Entry 6UUC (X-ray diffraction, 4.10 A resolution (low resolution: residue-level contacts below are approximate; hydrogen-bond / salt-bridge calls are withheld)); this record covers chains AAA and CCC of the 9 polymer chains in the assembly.

== Chain AAA ==
Protein: DNA-directed RNA polymerase subunit alpha
Source organism: Escherichia coli
Notes: EC 2.7.7.6
UniProtKB: A0A377D9Q8 (A0A377D9Q8_ECOLX); residues 1-235 here = UniProt positions 1-235
Amino-acid sequence (242 residues; each row starts with the number of its first residue; numbers below 1 keep their minus sign (Ala-6 is residue -6)):
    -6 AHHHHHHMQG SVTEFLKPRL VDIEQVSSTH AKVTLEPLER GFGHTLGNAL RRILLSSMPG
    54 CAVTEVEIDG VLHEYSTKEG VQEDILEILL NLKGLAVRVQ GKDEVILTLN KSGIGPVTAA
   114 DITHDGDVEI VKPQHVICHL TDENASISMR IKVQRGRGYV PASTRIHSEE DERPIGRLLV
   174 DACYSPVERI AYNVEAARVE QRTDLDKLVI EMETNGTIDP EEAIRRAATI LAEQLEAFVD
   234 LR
Unresolved in the structure: -6 to 5
Construct notes: expression tag (-6 to 0)

== Chain CCC ==
Protein: DNA-directed RNA polymerase subunit beta
Source organism: Escherichia coli
Notes: EC 2.7.7.6
UniProtKB: P0A8V4 (RPOB_ECO57); residues 1-1342 here = UniProt positions 1-1342
Amino-acid sequence (1342 residues; each row starts with the number of its first residue):
     1 MVYSYTEKKR IRKDFGKRPQ VLDVPYLLSI QLDSFQKFIE QDPEGQYGLE AAFRSVFPIQ
    61 SYSGNSELQY VSYRLGEPVF DVQECQIRGV TYSAPLRVKL RLVIYEREAP EGTVKDIKEQ
   121 EVYMGEIPLM TDNGTFVING TERVIVSQLH RSPGVFFDSD KGKTHSSGKV LYNARIIPYR
   181 GSWLDFEFDP KDNLFVRIDR RRKLPATIIL RALNYTTEQI LDLFFEKVIF EIRDNKLQME
   241 LVPERLRGET ASFDIEANGK VYVEKGRRIT ARHIRQLEKD DVKLIEVPVE YIAGKVVAKD
   301 YIDESTGELI CAANMELSLD LLAKLSQSGH KRIETLFTND LDHGPYISET LRVDPTNDRL
   361 SALVEIYRMM RPGEPPTREA AESLFENLFF SEDRYDLSAV GRMKFNRSLL REEIEGSGIL
   421 SKDDIIDVMK KLIDIRNGKG EVDDIDHLGN RRIRSVGEMA ENQFRVGLVR VERAVKERLS
   481 LGDLDTLMPQ DMINAKPISA AVKEFFGSSQ LSQFMDQNNP LSEITHKRRI SALGPGGLTR
   541 ERAGFEVRDV HPTHYGRVCP IETPEGPNIG LINSLSVYAQ TNEYGFLETP YRKVTDGVVT
   601 DEIHYLSAIE EGNYVIAQAN SNLDEEGHFV EDLVTCRSKG ESSLFSRDQV DYMDVSTQQV
   661 VSVGASLIPF LEHDDANRAL MGANMQRQAV PTLRADKPLV GTGMERAVAV DSGVTAVAKR
   721 GGVVQYVDAS RIVIKVNEDE MYPGEAGIDI YNLTKYTRSN QNTCINQMPC VSLGEPVERG
   781 DVLADGPSTD LGELALGQNM RVAFMPWNGY NFEDSILVSE RVVQEDRFTT IHIQELACVS
   841 RDTKLGPEEI TADIPNVGEA ALSKLDESGI VYIGAEVTGG DILVGKVTPK GETQLTPEEK
   901 LLRAIFGEKA SDVKDSSLRV PNGVSGTVID VQVFTRDGVE KDKRALEIEE MQLKQAKKDL
   961 SEELQILEAG LFSRIRAVLV AGGVEAEKLD KLPRDRWLEL GLTDEEKQNQ LEQLAEQYDE
  1021 LKHEFEKKLE AKRRKITQGD DLAPGVLKIV KVYLAVKRRI QPGDKMAGRH GNKGVISKIN
  1081 PIEDMPYDEN GTPVDIVLNP LGVPSRMNIG QILETHLGMA AKGIGDKINA MLKQQQEVAK
  1141 LREFIQRAYD LGADVRQKVD LSTFSDEEVM RLAENLRKGM PIATPVFDGA KEAEIKELLK
  1201 LGDLPTSGQI RLYDGRTGEQ FERPVTVGYM YMLKLNHLVD DKMHARSTGS YSLVTQQPLG
  1261 GKAQFGGQRF GEMEVWALEA YGAAYTLQEM LTVKSDDVNG RTKMYKNIVD GNHQMEPGMP
  1321 ESFNVLLKEI RSLGINIELE DE
Unresolved in the structure: 1-2
Small-molecule neighbours: ATP: Glu813, Ser1105, Arg1106
Curated features (UniProtKB/Swiss-Prot):
  - modified residue (N6-acetyllysine): Lys1022, Lys1200

== How chain AAA and chain CCC interact ==
Pairs across the interface - 53 pairs, chain AAA then chain CCC:
  His37(AAA) - Gly1218(CCC)
  Asn41(AAA) - Gly1215(CCC)
  Asn41(AAA) - Arg1216(CCC)
  Asn41(AAA) - Thr1217(CCC)
  Asn41(AAA) - Gly1218(CCC)
  Arg44(AAA) - Glu1083(CCC)
  Arg44(AAA) - Tyr1087(CCC)
  Arg44(AAA) - Gly1215(CCC)
  Arg45(AAA) - Glu1083(CCC)
  Arg45(AAA) - Asp1084(CCC)
  Arg45(AAA) - Gly1215(CCC)
  Arg45(AAA) - Arg1216(CCC)
  Ser49(AAA) - Glu1083(CCC)
  Leu65(AAA) - Ile873(CCC)
  Leu65(AAA) - Gly874(CCC)
  His66(AAA) - Gly874(CCC)
  His66(AAA) - Thr927(CCC)
  His66(AAA) - Ile929(CCC)
  Tyr68(AAA) - Tyr756(CCC)
  Tyr68(AAA) - Lys1057(CCC)
  Thr70(AAA) - Ala729(CCC)
  Glu72(AAA) - Tyr726(CCC)
  Glu72(AAA) - Asp728(CCC)
  Gly73(AAA) - Tyr726(CCC)
  Gly73(AAA) - Asp728(CCC)
  Val74(AAA) - Ala729(CCC)
  Gln75(AAA) - Val727(CCC)
  Gln75(AAA) - Ser772(CCC)
  Gln75(AAA) - Leu773(CCC)
  Asp77(AAA) - Ala729(CCC)
  Asp77(AAA) - Lys755(CCC)
  Asp77(AAA) - Tyr756(CCC)
  Asp77(AAA) - Asn766(CCC)
  Asp77(AAA) - Met768(CCC)
  Leu83(AAA) - Arg694(CCC)
  Lys86(AAA) - Asp826(CCC)
  Thr134(AAA) - Val727(CCC)
  Thr134(AAA) - Leu773(CCC)
  Tyr152(AAA) - Gln824(CCC)
  Tyr152(AAA) - Asp826(CCC)
  Ser156(AAA) - Arg1059(CCC)
  Ile159(AAA) - Glu876(CCC)
  Arg166(AAA) - Ser863(CCC)
  Asp174(AAA) - Asp826(CCC)
  Asp174(AAA) - Lys1057(CCC)
  Glu181(AAA) - Arg821(CCC)
  Arg182(AAA) - Asn1090(CCC)
  Arg182(AAA) - Thr1092(CCC)
  Ala184(AAA) - Asn1090(CCC)
  Ala184(AAA) - Gly1091(CCC)
  Tyr185(AAA) - Tyr1087(CCC)
  Tyr185(AAA) - Gly1218(CCC)
  Asn186(AAA) - Glu1089(CCC)
Other interface residues (no listed pair), chain AAA (34 interface residues in all): Leu48, Lys71, Glu80, Asp135, Pro154, Glu163, Glu204
Other interface residues (no listed pair), chain CCC (40 interface residues in all): Ser730, Pro769, Val771, Val823, Val928, Ile1082, Glu1219

== Summary ==
34 residues of chain AAA and 40 residues of chain CCC are in contact. Chain CCC binds ATP.
Here chain AAA is DNA-directed RNA polymerase subunit alpha and chain CCC is DNA-directed RNA polymerase
subunit beta, both from Escherichia coli. Entry 6UUC (E. coli sigma-S transcription initiation complex with a
3-nt RNA and a mismatching ATP ("Fresh" crystal ...) was determined by X-ray diffraction together with 6UTV,
6UTW, 6UTX, 6UTY, 6UTZ, 6UU0 and 11 further entries from the same study.
